Entry 6DRK (electron microscopy, 3.80 A resolution); this record covers chains A and D of the 4 polymer chains in the assembly.

Chain A (and D):
Molecule: Transient receptor potential cation channel, subfamily M, member 2
Organism: Danio rerio
Notes: chain D of this document is another copy of the same molecule, construct and numbering; everything in this record applies to it too
Reference sequence: A0A0R4IN04 (A0A0R4IN04_DANRE); residues 1-1474 here = UniProt positions 1-1474
Chain sequence (1474 residues; numbered 1 to 1474; the number before each row is that of its first residue):
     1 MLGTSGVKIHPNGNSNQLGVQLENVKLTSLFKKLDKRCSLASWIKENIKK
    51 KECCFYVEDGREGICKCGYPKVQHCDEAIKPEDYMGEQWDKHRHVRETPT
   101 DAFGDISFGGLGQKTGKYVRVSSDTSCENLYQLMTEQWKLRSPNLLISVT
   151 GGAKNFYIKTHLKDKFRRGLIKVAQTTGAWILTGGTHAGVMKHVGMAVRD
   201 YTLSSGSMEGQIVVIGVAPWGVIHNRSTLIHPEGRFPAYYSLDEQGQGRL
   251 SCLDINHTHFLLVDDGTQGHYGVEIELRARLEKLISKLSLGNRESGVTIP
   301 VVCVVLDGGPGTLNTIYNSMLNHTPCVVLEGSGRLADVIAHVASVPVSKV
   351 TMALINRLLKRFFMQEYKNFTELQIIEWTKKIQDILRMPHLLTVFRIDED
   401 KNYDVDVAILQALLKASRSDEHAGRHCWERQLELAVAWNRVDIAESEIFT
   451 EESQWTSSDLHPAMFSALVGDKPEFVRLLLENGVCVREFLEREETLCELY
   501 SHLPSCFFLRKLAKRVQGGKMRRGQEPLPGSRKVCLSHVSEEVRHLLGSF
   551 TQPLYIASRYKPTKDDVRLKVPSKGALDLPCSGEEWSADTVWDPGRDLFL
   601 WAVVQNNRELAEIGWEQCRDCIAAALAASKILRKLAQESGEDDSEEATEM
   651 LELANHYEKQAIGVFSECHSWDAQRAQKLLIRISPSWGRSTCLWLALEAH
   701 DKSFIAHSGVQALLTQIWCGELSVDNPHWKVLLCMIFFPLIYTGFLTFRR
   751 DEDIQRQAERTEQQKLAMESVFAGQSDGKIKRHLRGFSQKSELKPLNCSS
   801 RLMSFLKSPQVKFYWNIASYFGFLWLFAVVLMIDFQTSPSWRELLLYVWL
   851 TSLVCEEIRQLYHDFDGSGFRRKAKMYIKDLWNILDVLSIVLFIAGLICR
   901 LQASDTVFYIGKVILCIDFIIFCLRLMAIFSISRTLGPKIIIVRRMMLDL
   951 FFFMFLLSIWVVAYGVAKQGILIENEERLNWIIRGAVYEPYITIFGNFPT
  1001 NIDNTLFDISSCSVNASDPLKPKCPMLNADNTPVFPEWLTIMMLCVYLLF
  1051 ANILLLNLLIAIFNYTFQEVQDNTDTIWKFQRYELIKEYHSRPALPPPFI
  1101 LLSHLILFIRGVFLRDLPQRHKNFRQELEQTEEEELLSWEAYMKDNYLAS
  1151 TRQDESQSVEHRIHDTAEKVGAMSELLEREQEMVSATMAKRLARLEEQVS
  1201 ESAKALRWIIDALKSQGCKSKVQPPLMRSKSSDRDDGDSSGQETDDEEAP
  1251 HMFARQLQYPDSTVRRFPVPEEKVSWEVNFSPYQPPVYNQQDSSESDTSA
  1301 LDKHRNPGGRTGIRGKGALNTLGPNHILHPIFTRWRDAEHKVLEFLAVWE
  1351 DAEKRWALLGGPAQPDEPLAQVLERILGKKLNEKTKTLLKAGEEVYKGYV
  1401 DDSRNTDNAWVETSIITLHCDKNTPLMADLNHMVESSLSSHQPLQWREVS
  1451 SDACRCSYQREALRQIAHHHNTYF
Disordered / not traced: 1-38, 54-94, 518-533, 563-588, 771-791, 1188-1246, 1292-1299
Cystine bridges: Cys1012-Cys1024

How chain A and chain D interact:
Contacting residue pairs - 37 pairs, chain A then chain D:
  Leu480(A) with Gly110(D)
  Glu481(A) with Arg199(D), hydrogen bond (backbone-side chain)
  Asn482(A) with Arg199(D)
  Cys485(A) with Gly109(D)
  Phe821(A) with Phe955(D), hydrophobic
  Ala828(A) with Val966(D), hydrophobic
  Met832(A) with Val966(D), hydrophobic; Asn975(D)
  Ile833(A) with Asn975(D)
  Phe835(A) with Asn975(D)
  Tyr909(A) with Phe1035(D)
  Lys912(A) with Gly970(D)
  Cys916(A) with Ile971(D), hydrophobic
  Phe919(A) with Ala963(D); Val966(D), hydrophobic
  Ile920(A) with Trp960(D), hydrophobic
  Cys923(A) with Ile959(D); Ala963(D), hydrophobic
  Met927(A) with Leu956(D), hydrophobic
  Phe930(A) with Phe955(D), hydrophobic
  Lys939(A) with Leu1058(D); Ile1062(D)
  Tyr988(A) with Ile1002(D)
  Ile992(A) with Phe998(D), hydrophobic
  Phe995(A) with Asn997(D); Phe998(D), hydrophobic
  Gly996(A) with Asn997(D); Pro999(D)
  Gln1068(A) with Gln1068(D)
  Gln1157(A) with His1164(D)
  Val1159(A) with Ile1163(D), hydrophobic
  Arg1162(A) with His1164(D); Ala1167(D)
  Thr1166(A) with Ala1167(D)
  Lys1169(A) with Val1170(D)
  Met1173(A) with Met1173(D); Ser1174(D)
Also at the interface, not in a pair above, chain A (43 interface residues in all): Thr456, Val484, Arg487, Ser670, Ile917, Leu924, Leu926, Leu936, Met954, Tyr991, Asn997, Asn1064, Ala1149, Ile1163
Also at the interface, not in a pair above, chain D (41 interface residues in all): Gly206, Tyr239, Leu242, Ser644, Phe952, Ala967, Ile973, Glu974, Glu976, Ile982, Met1026, Val1034, Met1043, Leu1049, Asn1064

Summary:
43 residues of chain A and 41 residues of chain D are in contact; the contacts include 1 hydrogen bond. The
hydrogen-bonded pair is Glu481(A)-Arg199(D).
Both chains are Transient receptor potential cation channel, subfamily M, member 2 (Danio rerio). Entry 6DRK
(Structure of TRPM2 ion channel receptor by single particle electron cryo-microscopy, Apo state) was
determined by electron microscopy (same publication as 6DRJ).
